Entry 5MPF (X-ray diffraction, 2.92 A resolution); this record covers chains B and F of the 4 polymer chains in the assembly.

== Chain B ==
Name: Grainyhead-like protein 1 homolog
Source organism: Homo sapiens
Reference sequence: Q9NZI5 (GRHL1_HUMAN); residues 248-485 here = UniProt positions 248-485
Sequence (238 residues; each row starts with the number of its first residue):
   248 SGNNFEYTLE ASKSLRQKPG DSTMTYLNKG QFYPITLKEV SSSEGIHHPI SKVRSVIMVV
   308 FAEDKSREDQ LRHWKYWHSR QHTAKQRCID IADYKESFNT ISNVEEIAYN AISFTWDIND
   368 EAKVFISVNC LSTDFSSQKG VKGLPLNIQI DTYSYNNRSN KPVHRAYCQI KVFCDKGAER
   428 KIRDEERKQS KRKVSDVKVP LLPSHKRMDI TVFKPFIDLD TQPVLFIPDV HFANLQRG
Disordered / not traced: 248-249, 266-268, 289-297, 441-454, 478-485
Construct notes: variant Val351 (Ile in Q9NZI5); conflict Ile397 (Val in Q9NZI5)
Curated features (UniProtKB/Swiss-Prot):
  - region (Interaction with DNA): Thr380 to Lys389, Arg427 to Arg430
  - natural variant: Ile397 (V397I: this construct carries the variant)
  - mutagenesis: Leu378 (L378A: Decreases affinity for target DNA), Thr380 (T380A: Decreases affinity for target DNA), Gln385 (Q385A: Decreases affinity for target DNA), Cys421 (C421A: No effect on affinity for target DNA), Arg427 (R427A: Loss of activity as transcriptional activator. Strongly decreases affinity for target DNA; R427Q: Loss of activity as transcriptional activator. Nearly abolishes affinity for target DNA ...), Lys428 (K428A: Decreases affinity for target DNA), Arg430 (R430A: Decreases affinity for target DNA)
Reported in the primary citation:
  - binding site for the 12-nt DNA strand: Thr380, Gly387, Lys389, Cys421, Lys428
  - binding site for the 12-nt DNA strand (chain F): Gln385, Lys386, Gly387, Arg430
  - specificity-determining residues: Gly387, Arg427, Arg430
  - mutagenesis - C421A: unchanged binding to the 12-nt DNA strand (chain F)
  - mutagenesis - R427A (12-fold), R427A/R430A: decreased binding to the 12-nt DNA strand (chain F)
  - disease-associated variants - R427Q: decreased binding to the 12-nt DNA strand (chain F)
  - mutagenesis - R427A, R427Q: abolished signaling in response to CLDN4 promoter

== Chain F ==
Molecule: 12-nt DNA strand
Sequence (12 nucleotides; each row starts with the number of its first residue):
     1 AAAACCGGTT TT

== Chain B / chain F interface ==
Residue-residue contacts - 16 pairs, chain B then chain F:
  Leu378(B) with DG8(F), phosphate contact
  Thr380(B) with DG7(F), sugar contact; DG8(F), hydrogen bond to the phosphate
  Val388(B) with DG7(F), sugar contact
  Lys389(B) with DC6(F), phosphate contact; DG7(F), phosphate contact
  Gly390(B) with DG7(F), hydrogen bond to the phosphate
  Phe420(B) with DG7(F), phosphate contact; DG8(F), phosphate contact
  Cys421(B) with DG8(F), hydrogen bond to the phosphate; DT9(F), hydrogen bond to the phosphate
  Asp422(B) with DT9(F), base contact
  Arg427(B) with DG7(F), hydrogen bond to the base; DG8(F), hydrogen bond to the base; DT9(F), base contact
  Lys428(B) with DG7(F), salt bridge to the phosphate
Interface residues without a listed pair, chain B (12 interface residues in all): Gly387, Val419
Interface residues without a listed pair, chain F (5 interface residues in all): DT10

== Summary ==
The interface between chain B and chain F involves 12 residues on one side and 5 on the other; the contacts
include 6 hydrogen bonds and 1 salt bridge. Among the polar pairs are Arg427(B)-DG7(F), Arg427(B)-DG8(F) and
Thr380(B)-DG8(F). The paper reports a binding site for the 12-nt DNA strand at Thr380(B), Gly387(B) and
Lys389(B) among others; R427A, R427A/R430A and R427Q of chain B reduce binding to the 12-nt DNA strand (chain
F).
Chain B is Grainyhead-like protein 1 homolog (Homo sapiens) and chain F is a 12-nt DNA strand; the structure,
Structural Basis of Gene Regulation by the Grainyhead Transcription Factor Superfamily, was determined by
X-ray diffraction together with 5MPH, 5MPI and 5MR7 from the same study.
